PDB entry 2VM3 | X-ray diffraction, 1.80 A resolution | chain A

# Chain A
Protein: Dissimilatory copper-containing nitrite reductase
From: Achromobacter xylosoxidans
UniProtKB: O68601 (O68601_ALCXX); residues 1-336 here correspond to UniProt positions 25-360 (UniProt number = residue number + 24)
Sequence (336 residues; numbered 1 to 336; the number before each row is that of its first residue):
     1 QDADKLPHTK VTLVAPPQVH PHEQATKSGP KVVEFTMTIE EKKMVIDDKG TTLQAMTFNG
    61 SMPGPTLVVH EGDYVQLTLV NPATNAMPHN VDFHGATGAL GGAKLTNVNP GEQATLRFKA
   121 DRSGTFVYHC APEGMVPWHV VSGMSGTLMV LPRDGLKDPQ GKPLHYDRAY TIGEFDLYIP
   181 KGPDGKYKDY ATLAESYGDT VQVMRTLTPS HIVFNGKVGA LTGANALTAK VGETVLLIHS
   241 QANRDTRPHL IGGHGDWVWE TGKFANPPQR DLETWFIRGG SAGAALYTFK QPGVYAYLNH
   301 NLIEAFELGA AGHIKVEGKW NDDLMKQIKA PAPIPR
Unresolved in the structure: 1-2, 336
Bound ions: Cu ion site 1: His89, Cys130, His139; Cu ion site 2: His94, His129, His300; Zn2+: His165, Asp167, Glu195

# Overview
His89, Cys130 and His139 coordinate Cu ion site 1. His94, His129 and His300 form the Cu ion site 2.
Chain A is Dissimilatory copper-containing nitrite reductase (Achromobacter xylosoxidans); the structure,
Structure of Alcaligenes xylosoxidans in space group R3 - 1 of 2, was determined by X-ray diffraction together
with 2VM4 from the same study.
